PDB entry 6AHU | electron microscopy, 3.66 A resolution | chains A and G of the 13 polymer chains in the assembly

Chain A:
Molecule: H1 RNA
Organism: Homo sapiens
Sequence (341 nucleotides; numbered 1 to 341; the number before each row is that of its first residue):
     1 AUAGGGCGGA GGGAAGCUCA UCAGUGGGGC CACGAGCUGA GUGCGUCCUG UCACUCCACU
    61 CCCAUGUCCC UUGGGAAGGU CUGAGACUAG GGCCAGAGGC GGCCCUAACA GGGCUCUCCC
   121 UGAGCUUCGG GGAGGUGAGU UCCCAGAGAA CGGGGCUCCG CGCGAGGUCA GACUGGGCAG
   181 GAGAUGCCGU GGACCCCGCC CUUCGGGGAG GGGCCCGGCG GAUGCCUCCU UUGCCGGAGC
   241 UUGGAACAGA CUCACGGCCA GCGAAGUGAG UUCAAUGGCU GAGGUGAGGU ACCCCGCAGG
   301 GGACCUCAUA ACCCAAUUCA GACUACUCUC CUCCGCCCAU U

Chain G:
Protein: Ribonuclease P protein subunit p20
Organism: Homo sapiens
Notes: EC 3.1.26.5
UniProt: O75817 (POP7_HUMAN); numbering as in UniProt (aligned over 1-140)
Sequence (140 residues; numbered 1 to 140; the number before each row is that of its first residue):
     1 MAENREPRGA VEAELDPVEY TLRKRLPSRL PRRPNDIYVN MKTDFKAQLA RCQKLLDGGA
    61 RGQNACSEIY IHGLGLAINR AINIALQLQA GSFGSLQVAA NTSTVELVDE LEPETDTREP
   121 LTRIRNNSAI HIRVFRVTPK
Disordered / not traced: 1-8, 140
Curated features (UniProtKB/Swiss-Prot):
  - mutagenesis: Asn40 (N40Q: Strongly reduced interaction with RPP25)

How chain A and chain G interact:
Residue-residue contacts (49; chain A residue first):
  G27(A) - Arg61(G)  salt bridge to the phosphate
  C30(A) - Asn40(G)  phosphate contact
  C30(A) - Thr43(G)  sugar contact
  C30(A) - Arg51(G)  sugar contact
  C31(A) - Asn40(G)  hydrogen bond to the phosphate
  C31(A) - Lys42(G)  base contact
  C31(A) - Thr43(G)  base contact
  C31(A) - Arg51(G)  salt bridge to the phosphate
  A32(A) - Thr21(G)  hydrogen bond to the base
  A32(A) - Leu22(G)  hydrogen bond to the base
  A32(A) - Arg23(G)  salt bridge to the phosphate
  A32(A) - Tyr38(G)  sugar contact
  A32(A) - Val39(G)  hydrogen bond to the sugar
  A32(A) - Asn40(G)  phosphate contact
  A32(A) - His72(G)  base contact
  A32(A) - Gly73(G)  hydrogen bond to the base
  A32(A) - Leu74(G)  base contact
  A32(A) - Ala77(G)  sugar contact
  A32(A) - Val105(G)  base contact
  C33(A) - Val18(G)  base contact
  C33(A) - Tyr20(G)  base contact
  C33(A) - Thr21(G)  base contact
  C33(A) - Asn40(G)  phosphate contact
  C33(A) - Met41(G)  hydrogen bond to the phosphate
  C33(A) - Leu74(G)  sugar contact
  C33(A) - Leu76(G)  phosphate contact
  C33(A) - Leu107(G)  base contact
  G34(A) - Met41(G)  phosphate contact
  G34(A) - Leu76(G)  phosphate contact
  A35(A) - Arg125(G)  hydrogen bond to the base
  C37(A) - Asn126(G)  hydrogen bond to the sugar
  C37(A) - Asn127(G)  hydrogen bond to the base
  C37(A) - Ser128(G)  base contact
  A64(A) - Phe45(G)  sugar contact
  A64(A) - Asn83(G)  base contact
  A64(A) - Gln87(G)  hydrogen bond to the base
  U65(A) - Lys46(G)  salt bridge to the phosphate
  U65(A) - Leu49(G)  sugar contact
  U65(A) - Ala50(G)  sugar contact
  U65(A) - Gln53(G)  hydrogen bond to the base
  U65(A) - Gly91(G)  base contact
  G66(A) - Lys46(G)  sugar contact
  G66(A) - Ala47(G)  base contact
  G66(A) - Ala50(G)  base contact
  U67(A) - Lys46(G)  base contact
  A265(A) - Arg32(G)  phosphate contact
  A265(A) - Arg61(G)  base contact
  A265(A) - Gly62(G)  hydrogen bond to the base
  A265(A) - Gln63(G)  base contact
Interface residues without a listed pair, chain A (16 interface residues in all): G28, G36, U60
Interface residues without a listed pair, chain G (44 interface residues in all): Glu19, Gly75, Arg80, Ala90, Ser103, Thr104, Arg123, Ala129

Overview:
16 residues of chain A face 44 of chain G across their interface, with 12 hydrogen bonds and 4 salt bridges.
Polar contacts include A32(A)-Thr21(G), A32(A)-Leu22(G) and A32(A)-Gly73(G). UniProt lists one mutagenesis
site on chain G.
Chain A is H1 RNA and chain G is Ribonuclease P protein subunit p20, both from Homo sapiens; the structure,
Cryo-EM structure of human Ribonuclease P with mature tRNA, was determined by electron microscopy together
with 6AHR and 6AHV from the same study.
